9L6B - chains A and C of the 3 polymer chains in the assembly; structure by X-ray diffraction, 2.30 A resolution.

[Chain A]
Molecule: UPF0225 protein YchJ -A
Source organism: Salmonella enterica subsp. enterica serovar Typhimurium str. 14028S
Reference sequence: A0A0F6B249 (A0A0F6B249_SALT1); residue numbers follow UniProt; this construct covers 1-60
Sequence (60 residues; each row starts with the number of its first residue):
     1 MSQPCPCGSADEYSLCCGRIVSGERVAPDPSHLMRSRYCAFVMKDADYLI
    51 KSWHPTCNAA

[Chain C]
Molecule: UPF0225 protein YchJ -C
Source organism: Salmonella enterica subsp. enterica serovar Typhimurium str. 14028S
Reference sequence: A0A0F6B249 (A0A0F6B249_SALT1); residues 121-152 here = UniProt positions 121-152
Sequence (32 residues; row label = number of the first residue in the row):
   121 QWYYIDGTRPQLGRNDPCPCGSGKKFKKCCGQ

[How chain A and chain C interact]
Residue-residue contacts (17):
  Ala-27(A) / Trp-122(C)
  Pro-28(A) / Trp-122(C)
  Asp-29(A) / Trp-122(C)
  Pro-30(A) / Trp-122(C)
  Leu-33(A) / Trp-122(C)
  Leu-33(A) / Tyr-123(C)
  Leu-33(A) / Tyr-124(C)
  Arg-37(A) / Tyr-124(C)
  Lys-51(A) / Gln-121(C)
  Lys-51(A) / Tyr-123(C)
  Ser-52(A) / Tyr-123(C)
  Ser-52(A) / Tyr-124(C)  hydrogen bond (backbone-backbone)
  Trp-53(A) / Tyr-123(C)
  Trp-53(A) / Tyr-124(C)
  His-54(A) / Tyr-123(C)
  His-54(A) / Tyr-124(C)  hydrogen bond (backbone-backbone)
  Cys-57(A) / Ile-125(C)  hydrophobic
Other interface residues (no listed pair), chain A (13 interface residues in all): Pro-55, Thr-56

[Summary]
13 residues of chain A face 5 of chain C across their interface; the contacts include 2 hydrogen bonds.
Main-chain hydrogen bonds include Ser-52(A)/Tyr-124(C) and His-54(A)/Tyr-124(C).
Here chain A is UPF0225 protein YchJ -A and chain C is UPF0225 protein YchJ -C, both from Salmonella enterica
subsp. enterica serovar Typhimurium str. 14028S. Entry 9L6B (A ROS-Sensing Transcription Factor Promotes RpoS
Accumulation to Resist Oxidative Stress) was determined by X-ray diffraction.
